2P2I - chain A; structure by X-ray diffraction, 2.40 A resolution.

[Chain A]
Molecule: Vascular endothelial growth factor receptor 2
From: Homo sapiens
Notes: EC 2.7.10.1; fragment: kinase domain
UniProtKB: P35968 (VGFR2_HUMAN); numbering as in UniProt; present here: 815-939, 990-1171
Chain sequence (314 residues; each row starts with the number of its first residue; note: 50 numbers in that range are skipped by the numbering (no residue carries them; nothing is unmodelled there)):
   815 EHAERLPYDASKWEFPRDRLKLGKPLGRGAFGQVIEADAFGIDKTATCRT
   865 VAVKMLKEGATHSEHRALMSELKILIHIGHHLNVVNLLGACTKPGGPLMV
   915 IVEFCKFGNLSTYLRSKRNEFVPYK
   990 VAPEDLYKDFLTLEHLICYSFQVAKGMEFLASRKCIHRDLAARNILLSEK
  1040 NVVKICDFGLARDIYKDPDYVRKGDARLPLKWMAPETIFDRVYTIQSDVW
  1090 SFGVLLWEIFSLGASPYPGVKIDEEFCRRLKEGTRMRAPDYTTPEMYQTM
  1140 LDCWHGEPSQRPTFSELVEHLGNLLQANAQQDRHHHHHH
Unresolved in the structure: 815-816, 858-860, 871-874, 1051-1066
Differences from the reference sequence: engineered mutation A817 (Cys in P35968), V990 (Glu in P35968); cloning artifact (1172); expression tag (1173-1178)
Modified positions: Y1054 (O-phosphotyrosine; PTR); Y1059 (O-phosphotyrosine; PTR)
Ligand contacts: 608 (N-(4-phenoxyphenyl)-2-[(pyridin-4-ylmethyl)amino]nicotinamide): L840, V848, A866, V867, K868, E885, I888, L889, I892, V898, V899, V914, V916, E917, F918, C919, L1019, C1024, I1025, H1026, L1035, I1044, C1045, D1046, F1047
Curated features (UniProtKB/Swiss-Prot):
  - binding site (ATP): L840 to V848, K868
  - natural variant: V848 (V848E: Strongly reduced autophosphorylation and kinase activity), G873 (G873R: In a colorectal cancer sample), P1147 (P1147S: In HCI)
  - mutagenesis: K868 (K868M: Loss of enzyme activity), Y996 (Y996F: Strongly reduced autophosphorylation. Reduces phosphorylation of PLCG1), C1045 (C1045A: Significantly higher kinase activity), Y1054 (Y1054F: Strongly reduced autophosphorylation. Abolishes phosphorylation of downstream signaling proteins; when associated with F-1059), Y1059 (Y1059F: Strongly reduced autophosphorylation. Abolishes phosphorylation of downstream signaling proteins; when associated with F-1054)
  - active site: D1028 (Proton acceptor)
  - modified residue (Phosphotyrosine): Y996, Y1054, Y1059

[Overview]
Chain A binds compound 608. Curated annotation (UniProt) lists 10 ATP-binding residues, 5 mutagenesis sites
and active-site residue D1028.
Chain A is Vascular endothelial growth factor receptor 2 (Homo sapiens); the structure, Crystal structure of
the VEGFR2 kinase domain in complex with a nicotinamide inhibitor, was determined by X-ray diffraction,
deposited together with 2P2H and 2P4I.
